PDB entry 4QQI | X-ray diffraction, 2.03 A resolution | chains A and X

# Chain A
Name: Ankyrin repeat family A protein 2
From: Homo sapiens
UniProtKB: Q9H9E1 (ANRA2_HUMAN); numbering as in UniProt (aligned over 142-313)
Sequence (190 residues; row label = number of the first residue in the row):
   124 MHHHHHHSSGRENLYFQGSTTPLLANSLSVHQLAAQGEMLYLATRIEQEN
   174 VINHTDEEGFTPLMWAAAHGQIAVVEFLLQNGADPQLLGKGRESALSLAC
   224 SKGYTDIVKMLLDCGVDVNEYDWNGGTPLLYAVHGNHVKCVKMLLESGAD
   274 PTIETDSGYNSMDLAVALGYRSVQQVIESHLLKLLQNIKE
Not modelled in the structure: 124-136, 313
Differences from the reference sequence: expression tag (124-141)
UniProt features mapped onto this chain:
  - mutagenesis: Trp-188 (W188A: Loss of interaction with CCDC8. Decreased affinity for HDAC4), Tyr-254 (Y254A: Decreased affinity for HDAC4)

# Chain X
Name: DNA-binding protein RFX7
UniProtKB: Q2KHR2 (RFX7_HUMAN); residues 85-101 here = UniProt positions 85-101
Sequence (17 residues; numbered 85 to 101; the number before each row is that of its first residue):
    85 KAFVHMPTLPNLDFHKT
Not modelled in the structure: 85

# Interface between chain A and chain X
Pairs across the interface (38):
  Leu-151(A) / Ala-86(X)
  Gln-155(A) / Phe-87(X)
  Gln-155(A) / Val-88(X)  hydrogen bond (side chain-backbone)
  Ala-158(A) / Val-88(X)  hydrophobic
  Gln-159(A) / Ala-86(X)  hydrogen bond (side chain-backbone)
  Phe-183(A) / Met-90(X)  hydrophobic
  Trp-188(A) / Val-88(X)
  Trp-188(A) / His-89(X)
  Trp-188(A) / Met-90(X)
  Ala-191(A) / Met-90(X)  hydrophobic
  Ala-191(A) / Pro-91(X)
  His-192(A) / Val-88(X)
  His-192(A) / His-89(X)  hydrogen bond (side chain-backbone)
  His-192(A) / Pro-91(X)
  Glu-216(A) / Leu-93(X)
  Leu-221(A) / Leu-93(X)  hydrophobic
  Ser-224(A) / Leu-93(X)
  Ser-224(A) / Pro-94(X)
  Lys-225(A) / Pro-91(X)
  Asp-245(A) / Leu-93(X)
  Asn-247(A) / Pro-94(X)  hydrogen bond (side chain-backbone)
  Gly-248(A) / Leu-96(X)
  Gly-249(A) / Leu-96(X)
  Leu-253(A) / Leu-96(X)
  Tyr-254(A) / Leu-93(X)
  Tyr-254(A) / Pro-94(X)  hydrophobic
  Tyr-254(A) / Leu-96(X)  hydrophobic
  His-257(A) / Pro-94(X)
  His-257(A) / Asn-95(X)  hydrogen bond (side chain-backbone)
  His-257(A) / Leu-96(X)
  His-257(A) / Phe-98(X)  hydrogen bond (side chain-backbone)
  His-257(A) / Lys-100(X)
  Gly-258(A) / Lys-100(X)  hydrogen bond (backbone-side chain)
  Thr-278(A) / Leu-96(X)
  Ser-280(A) / Asp-97(X)  hydrogen bond
  Ala-290(A) / His-99(X)
  Leu-291(A) / His-99(X)
  Tyr-293(A) / Lys-100(X)
Other interface residues (no listed pair), chain A (30 interface residues in all): Met-187, Ser-220, His-260, Asp-279, Leu-287

# In short
Chain A and chain X form an interface of 30 and 14 residues respectively, with 8 hydrogen bonds. Among the
polar pairs are Gln-155(A)/Val-88(X), Gln-159(A)/Ala-86(X) and His-192(A)/His-89(X). Curated annotation
(UniProt) lists 2 mutagenesis sites on chain A.
Here chain A is Ankyrin repeat family A protein 2 (Homo sapiens) and chain X is DNA-binding protein RFX7.
Entry 4QQI (Crystal structure of ANKRA2-RFX7 complex) was determined by X-ray diffraction.
